PDB entry 7T6B | electron microscopy, 3.19 A resolution | chains A and C of the 5 polymer chains in the assembly

[Chain A]
Protein: Guanine nucleotide-binding protein subunit alpha-13
Source organism: Homo sapiens
Reference sequence: Q14344 (GNA13_HUMAN); the author numbering skips numbers that UniProt does not, so the offset changes along the chain: 2-31 = UniProt 17-46; 47-377 = UniProt 47-377
Chain sequence (362 residues; row label = number of the first residue in the row; note: 15 numbers in that range are skipped by the numbering (no residue carries them; nothing is unmodelled there)):
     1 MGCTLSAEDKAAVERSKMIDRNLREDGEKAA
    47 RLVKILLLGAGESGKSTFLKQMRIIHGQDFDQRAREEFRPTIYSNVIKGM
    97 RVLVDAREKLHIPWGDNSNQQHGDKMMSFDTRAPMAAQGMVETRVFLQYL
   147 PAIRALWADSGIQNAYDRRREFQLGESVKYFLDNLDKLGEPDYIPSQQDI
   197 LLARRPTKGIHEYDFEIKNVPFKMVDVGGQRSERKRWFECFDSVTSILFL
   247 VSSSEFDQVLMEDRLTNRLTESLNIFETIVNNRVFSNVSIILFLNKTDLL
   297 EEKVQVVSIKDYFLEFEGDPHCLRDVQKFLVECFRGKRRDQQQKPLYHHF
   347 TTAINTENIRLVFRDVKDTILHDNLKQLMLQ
Unresolved in the structure: 1-2, 73-203, 226-229
Construct notes: initiating methionine (1); conflict Thr4 (Leu19 in Q14344), Ser6 (Thr21 in Q14344), Ala7 (Ser22 in Q14344), 21 further conflict positions vs the reference (Q14344) not listed
Swiss-Prot annotation at these positions:
  - region: Lys50 to Thr63 (G1 motif), Asp195 to Thr203 (G2 motif), Phe218 to Arg227 (G3 motif), Ile287 to Asp294 (G4 motif), Thr347 to Thr352 (G5 motif)
  - binding site (GTP): Glu58 to Thr63, Ser173, Leu197 to Arg200, Asn291 to Asp294, Ala349
  - binding site (Mg(2+)): Ser62, Thr203
  - modified residue: Thr203 (Phosphothreonine)
  - lipidation: Cys3 (S-palmitoyl cysteine)
From the paper describing this entry:
  - contacts within the chain: Gln67-Asn351 (hydrogen bond)

[Chain C]
Protein: Guanine nucleotide-binding protein G(I)/G(S)/G(T) subunit beta-1
Source organism: Homo sapiens
Reference sequence: P62873 (GBB1_HUMAN); numbering as in UniProt (aligned over 2-340)
Chain sequence (362 residues; numbered -21 to 340; the number before each row is that of its first residue; numbers below 1 keep their minus sign (Met-21 is residue -21)):
   -21 MHHHHHHHHHHLEVLFQGPGSSGSELDQLRQEAEQLKNQIRDARKACADA
    29 TLSQITNNIDPVGRIQMRTRRTLRGHLAKIYAMHWGTDSRLLVSASQDGK
    79 LIIWDSYTTNKVHAIPLRSSWVMTCAYAPSGNYVACGGLDNICSIYNLKT
   129 REGNVRVSRELAGHTGYLSCCRFLDDNQIVTSSGDTTCALWDIETGQQTT
   179 TFTGHTGDVMSLSLAPDTRLFVSGACDASAKLWDVREGMCRQTFTGHESD
   229 INAICFFPNGNAFATGSDDATCRLFDLRADQELMTYSHDNIICGITSVSF
   279 SKSGRLLLAGYDDFNCNVWDALKADRAGVLAGHDNRVSCLGVTDDGMAVA
   329 TGSWDSFLKIWN
Unresolved in the structure: -21 to 1
Construct notes: initiating methionine (-21); expression tag (-20 to 1)
Swiss-Prot annotation at these positions:
  - modified residue: Ser2 (N-acetylserine), His266 (Phosphohistidine)
  - natural variant: Leu30 (L30F: In MRD42; uncertain significance), Arg52 (R52G: In MRD42), Gly64 (G64V: In MRD42), Asp76 (D76E: In MRD42; D76G: In MRD42), Gly77 (G77S: In MRD42), Lys78 (K78R: In MRD42), Ile80 (I80N: In MRD42; I80T: In MRD42), His91 (H91R: In MRD42; uncertain significance), Ala92 (A92T: In MRD42), Pro94 (P94S: In MRD42), Leu95 (L95P: In MRD42), Arg96 (R96L: In MRD42), 5 further natural variant entries in UniProt

[Interface between chain A and chain C]
Residue-residue contacts - 39 pairs, chain A then chain C:
  Val13(A) - Asn88(C)
  Arg15(A) - Val90(C)  hydrogen bond (side chain-backbone)
  Arg15(A) - His91(C)
  Ser16(A) - Asn88(C)
  Ser16(A) - Lys89(C)
  Ile19(A) - Lys89(C)
  Ile19(A) - Ala92(C)  hydrophobic
  Asp20(A) - Lys89(C)  salt bridge
  Leu23(A) - Gly53(C)
  Leu23(A) - Leu55(C)
  Leu23(A) - Lys78(C)
  Leu23(A) - Ile80(C)  hydrophobic
  Leu23(A) - Lys89(C)
  Gly27(A) - Leu55(C)
  Lys204(A) - Asn119(C)
  Lys204(A) - His142(C)  hydrogen bond (side chain-backbone)
  Gly205(A) - Asn119(C)  hydrogen bond (backbone-side chain)
  Ile206(A) - Trp99(C)
  Ile206(A) - Leu117(C)
  Glu208(A) - Trp99(C)
  Val221(A) - Trp99(C)  hydrophobic
  Arg230(A) - Asp186(C)
  Lys231(A) - Cys204(C)
  Lys231(A) - Asp228(C)
  Arg232(A) - Asn230(C)
  Arg232(A) - Asp246(C)  salt bridge
  Arg232(A) - Thr274(C)
  Arg232(A) - Asp290(C)  salt bridge
  Arg232(A) - Arg314(C)
  Trp233(A) - Leu117(C)  hydrophobic
  Trp233(A) - Tyr145(C)
  Glu235(A) - Tyr59(C)
  Glu235(A) - Arg314(C)  salt bridge
  Glu235(A) - Trp332(C)
  Cys236(A) - Tyr59(C)
  Cys236(A) - Gln75(C)
  Cys236(A) - Trp99(C)
  Phe237(A) - Trp99(C)  hydrophobic
  Asp238(A) - Lys57(C)  salt bridge
Interface residues without a listed pair, chain A (25 interface residues in all): Asp26, Lys50, Lys219, Ser239, Val240
Interface residues without a listed pair, chain C (28 interface residues in all): Met101, Asp118

[Summary]
Chain A and chain C form an interface of 25 and 28 residues respectively, with 3 hydrogen bonds and 5 salt
bridges. Polar contacts include Asp20(A)-Lys89(C), Arg232(A)-Asp246(C) and Arg232(A)-Asp290(C). From UniProt:
16 GTP-binding residues and Mg2+-binding residues Ser62(A) and Thr203(A) on chain A. From the paper: contacts
within the chain involving Gln67(A) and Asn351(A).
Chain A is Guanine nucleotide-binding protein subunit alpha-13 and chain C is Guanine nucleotide-binding
protein G(I)/G(S)/G(T) subunit beta-1, both from Homo sapiens; the structure, Structure of
S1PR2-heterotrimeric G13 signaling complex, was determined by electron microscopy.
